8S5D - chain A; structure by electron microscopy, 3.79 A resolution.

== Chain A ==
Protein: ADP-ribosylation factor 1
From: Saccharomyces cerevisiae
Notes: EC 3.6.5.2
Reference sequence: P11076 (ARF1_YEAST); numbering as in UniProt (aligned over 1-181)
Sequence (181 residues; each row starts with the number of its first residue):
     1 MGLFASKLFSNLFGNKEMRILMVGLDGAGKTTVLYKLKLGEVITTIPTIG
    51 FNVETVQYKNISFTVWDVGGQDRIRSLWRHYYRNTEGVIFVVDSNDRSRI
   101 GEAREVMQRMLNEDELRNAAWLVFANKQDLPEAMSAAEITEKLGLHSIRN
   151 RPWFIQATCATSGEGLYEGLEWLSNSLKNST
Disordered / not traced: 1-15, 179-181
Bound ions: Mg2+: T31, T48 (together with GTP-gamma-S)
Residues lining bound ligands: GTP-gamma-S (GSP; 5'-guanosine-diphosphate-monothiophosphate): L25, D26, G27, A28, G29, K30, T31, T32, T45, I46, P47, T48, G69, G70, Q71, N126, K127, D129, L130, C159, A160, T161

== In short ==
Ligands of chain A: GTP-gamma-S. T31 and T48 form the Mg2+ site.
Chain A is ADP-ribosylation factor 1 (Saccharomyces cerevisiae); the structure, Cryo-EM structure of
Arf1-decorated membrane tubules, was determined by electron microscopy (same publication as 8S5C and 8S5E).
